Entry 4DJP (X-ray diffraction, 1.40 A resolution); this record covers chains A and B.

== Chain A (and B) ==
Protein: Pol polyprotein
Organism: Human immunodeficiency virus 1
Notes: chain B of this document is another copy of the same molecule, construct and numbering; everything in this record applies to it too
Reference sequence: Q90K99 (Q90K99_9HIV1); residue numbers follow UniProt; this construct covers 1-99
Sequence (99 residues; numbered 1 to 99; the number before each row is that of its first residue):
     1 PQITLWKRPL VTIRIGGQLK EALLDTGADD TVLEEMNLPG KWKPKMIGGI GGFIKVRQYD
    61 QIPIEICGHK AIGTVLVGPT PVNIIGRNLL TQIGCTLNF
Sequence notes: engineered mutation Lys7 (Gln in Q90K99)
Small-molecule neighbours: M73 (methyl (2S)-3-({[(2S,3R)-3-hydroxy-4-{[(4-methoxyphenyl)sulfonyl][(2S)-2-methylbutyl]amino}-1-phenylbutan-2-yl]carbamoyl}oxy)-2-methylpropanoate): Leu23, Asp25, Gly27, Ala28, Asp29, Asp30, Val32, Ile47, Gly48, Gly49, Ile50, Pro81, Val82, Ile84
What the authors report for this chain:
  - binding site for M73: Val32, Ile47, Ile84
  - conformationally variable residues (side-chain flip): Val32, Ile84

== How chain A and chain B interact ==
Contacting residue pairs - 97 pairs, chain A then chain B:
  Pro1(A) - Leu97(B)
  Pro1(A) - Asn98(B)
  Pro1(A) - Phe99(B)  hydrogen bond (backbone-backbone)
  Gln2(A) - Thr96(B)  hydrogen bond
  Gln2(A) - Leu97(B)
  Gln2(A) - Asn98(B)  hydrogen bond
  Ile3(A) - Thr96(B)
  Ile3(A) - Leu97(B)  hydrogen bond (backbone-backbone)
  Ile3(A) - Phe99(B)  hydrophobic
  Thr4(A) - Thr96(B)
  Leu5(A) - Thr26(B)
  Leu5(A) - Arg87(B)  hydrogen bond (backbone-side chain)
  Leu5(A) - Leu90(B)  hydrophobic
  Leu5(A) - Thr91(B)
  Leu5(A) - Cys95(B)
  Trp6(A) - Arg87(B)  hydrogen bond (backbone-side chain)
  Trp6(A) - Thr91(B)
  Lys7(A) - Arg87(B)
  Arg8(A) - Asp29(B)  salt bridge
  Arg8(A) - Arg87(B)
  Pro9(A) - Thr26(B)
  Pro9(A) - Arg87(B)
  Pro9(A) - Leu97(B)  hydrophobic
  Leu23(A) - Gly27(B)
  Leu24(A) - Thr26(B)  hydrogen bond (backbone-side chain)
  Leu24(A) - Leu97(B)  hydrophobic
  Leu24(A) - Phe99(B)  hydrophobic
  Asp25(A) - Asp25(B)
  Asp25(A) - Thr26(B)
  Asp25(A) - Gly27(B)
  Thr26(A) - Leu5(B)
  Thr26(A) - Pro9(B)
  Thr26(A) - Leu24(B)  hydrogen bond (side chain-backbone)
  Thr26(A) - Asp25(B)
  Thr26(A) - Thr26(B)  hydrogen bond (side chain-backbone)
  Thr26(A) - Leu97(B)
  Gly27(A) - Asp25(B)  hydrogen bond (backbone-side chain)
  Asp29(A) - Arg8(B)  salt bridge
  Gly49(A) - Ile50(B)
  Ile50(A) - Ile47(B)  hydrophobic
  Ile50(A) - Gly49(B)
  Ile50(A) - Ile50(B)  hydrogen bond (backbone-backbone)
  Ile50(A) - Ile54(B)
  Ile50(A) - Thr80(B)
  Gly51(A) - Ile50(B)  hydrogen bond (backbone-backbone)
  Gly51(A) - Gly51(B)
  Gly51(A) - Gly52(B)
  Gly52(A) - Ile50(B)
  Gly52(A) - Gly51(B)
  Ile54(A) - Ile50(B)  hydrophobic
  Ile54(A) - Gly51(B)
  Cys67(A) - Phe99(B)  hydrophobic
  His69(A) - Phe99(B)
  Pro81(A) - Gly49(B)
  Pro81(A) - Ile50(B)
  Arg87(A) - Leu5(B)  hydrogen bond (side chain-backbone)
  Arg87(A) - Trp6(B)  hydrogen bond (side chain-backbone)
  Arg87(A) - Lys7(B)
  Arg87(A) - Arg8(B)
  Arg87(A) - Pro9(B)
  Leu90(A) - Leu5(B)  hydrophobic
  Thr91(A) - Leu5(B)
  Thr91(A) - Trp6(B)
  Ile93(A) - Phe99(B)
  Gly94(A) - Asn98(B)
  Gly94(A) - Phe99(B)
  Cys95(A) - Leu5(B)
  Cys95(A) - Leu97(B)  hydrophobic
  Cys95(A) - Asn98(B)
  Cys95(A) - Phe99(B)  hydrophobic
  Thr96(A) - Gln2(B)  hydrogen bond
  Thr96(A) - Ile3(B)
  Thr96(A) - Thr4(B)
  Thr96(A) - Thr96(B)
  Thr96(A) - Leu97(B)
  Thr96(A) - Asn98(B)  hydrogen bond (backbone-backbone)
  Leu97(A) - Pro1(B)
  Leu97(A) - Gln2(B)
  Leu97(A) - Ile3(B)  hydrogen bond (backbone-backbone)
  Leu97(A) - Pro9(B)  hydrophobic
  Leu97(A) - Leu24(B)
  Leu97(A) - Thr26(B)
  Leu97(A) - Cys95(B)  hydrophobic
  Leu97(A) - Thr96(B)
  Leu97(A) - Leu97(B)  hydrophobic
  Asn98(A) - Pro1(B)
  Asn98(A) - Gln2(B)  hydrogen bond
  Asn98(A) - Gly94(B)
  Asn98(A) - Cys95(B)
  Asn98(A) - Thr96(B)  hydrogen bond (backbone-backbone)
  Asn98(A) - Asn98(B)  hydrogen bond
  Phe99(A) - Pro1(B)  hydrogen bond (backbone-backbone)
  Phe99(A) - Ile3(B)  hydrophobic
  Phe99(A) - His69(B)
  Phe99(A) - Ile93(B)
  Phe99(A) - Gly94(B)
  Phe99(A) - Cys95(B)  hydrophobic
Interface residues without a listed pair, chain A (40 interface residues in all): Val32, Ile47, Gly48, Phe53, Ile66, Thr80, Ile84
Interface residues without a listed pair, chain B (39 interface residues in all): Leu23, Val32, Gly48, Phe53, Cys67, Pro81, Ile84

== Overview ==
40 residues of chain A and 39 residues of chain B are in contact, with 21 hydrogen bonds and 2 salt bridges.
Polar pairs include Arg8(A)-Asp29(B), Gln2(A)-Thr96(B) and Gln2(A)-Asn98(B). Bound to chain A: compound M73.
The paper reports a binding site for M73 at Val32(A), Ile47(A) and Ile84(A); conformational variability at
Val32(A) and Ile84(A).
Chain A and chain B are both Pol polyprotein (Human immunodeficiency virus 1); the structure, Crystal
Structure of wild-type HIV-1 Protease in Complex with MKP73, was determined by X-ray diffraction together with
4DJO, 4DJQ and 4DJR from the same study.
